4RI9 - chains A and S of the 5 polymer chains in the assembly; structure by X-ray diffraction, 2.90 A resolution.

Chain A:
Name: Fanconi-associated nuclease 1
From: Homo sapiens
Notes: EC 3.1.21.-, 3.1.4.1
UniProt: Q9Y2M0 (FAN1_HUMAN); residue numbers follow UniProt; this construct covers 370-509, 519-1017
Chain sequence (652 residues; row label = number of the first residue in the row; note: 9 numbers in that range are skipped by the numbering (no residue carries them; nothing is unmodelled there)):
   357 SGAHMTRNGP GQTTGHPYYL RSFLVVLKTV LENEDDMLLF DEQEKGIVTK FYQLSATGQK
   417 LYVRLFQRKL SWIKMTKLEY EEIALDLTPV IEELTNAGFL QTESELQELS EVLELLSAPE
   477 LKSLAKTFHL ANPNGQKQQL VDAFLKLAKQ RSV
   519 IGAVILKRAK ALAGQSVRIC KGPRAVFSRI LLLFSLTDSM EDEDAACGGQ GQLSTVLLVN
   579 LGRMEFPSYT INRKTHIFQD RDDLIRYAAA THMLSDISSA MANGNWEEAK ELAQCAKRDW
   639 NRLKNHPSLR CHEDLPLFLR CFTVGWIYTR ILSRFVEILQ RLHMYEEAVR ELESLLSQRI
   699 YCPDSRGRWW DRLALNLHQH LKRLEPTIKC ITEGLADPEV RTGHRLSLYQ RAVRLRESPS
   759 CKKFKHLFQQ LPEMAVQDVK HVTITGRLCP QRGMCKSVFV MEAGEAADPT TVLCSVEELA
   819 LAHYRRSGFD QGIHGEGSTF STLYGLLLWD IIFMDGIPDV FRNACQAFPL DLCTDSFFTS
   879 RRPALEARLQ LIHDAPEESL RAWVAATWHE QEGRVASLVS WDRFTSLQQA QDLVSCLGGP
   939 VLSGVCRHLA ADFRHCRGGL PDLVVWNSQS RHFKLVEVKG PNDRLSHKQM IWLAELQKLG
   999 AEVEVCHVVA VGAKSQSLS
Unresolved in the structure: 357-369, 788-793, 800-809, 1010-1017
Sequence notes: expression tag (357-369); engineered mutation Ala487 (Val in Q9Y2M0)
Ion coordination: barium ion: Asp960, Glu975, Val976
Swiss-Prot annotation at these positions:
  - binding site (Mn(2+)): Glu834, Asp960, Glu975, Val976
  - natural variant: Cys871 (C871R: In KMIN), Gln929 (Q929P: In KMIN), Gly937 (G937D: In KMIN), Asp960 (D960N: In KMIN)
  - mutagenesis: Leu477 (L477P: Still localized to sites of DNA damage but the strength of the signal is diminished), Arg706 (R706A: Strongly reduced affinity for sites that have a 5'-terminal phosphate anchor at a flap of 1 nucleotide; when associated with A-952), Gln864 (Q864A: Loss of nuclease activity; when associated with A-960; A-975 and A-977), Arg952 (R952A: Strongly reduced affinity for sites that have a 5'-terminal phosphate anchor at a flap of 1 nucleotide; when associated with A-706), Asp960 (D960A: Loss of nuclease activity. Loss of nuclease activity; when associated with A-864; A-975 and A-977), Glu975 (E975A: Loss of nuclease activity; when associated with A-864; A-960 and A-977), Lys977 (K977A: Loss of nuclease activity; when associated with A-864; A-960 and A-975), Asp981 to Arg982 (Loss of nuclease activity)
What the authors report for this chain:
  - mutagenesis - R706A/R952A (210 nM Kd): decreased binding to 5'pT1/3'T8

Chain S:
Molecule: 11-nt DNA strand
Sequence (11 nucleotides; each row starts with the number of its first residue; numbering starts at 0):
     0 TAGCCACGCC T

How chain A and chain S interact:
Pairs across the interface (14):
  Arg672(A) - DA1(S)  salt bridge to the phosphate
  Glu675(A) - DT0(S)  base contact
  Gln678(A) - DT0(S)  hydrogen bond to the base
  Arg706(A) - DT0(S)  salt bridge to the phosphate
  Arg710(A) - DT0(S)  base contact
  His742(A) - DT0(S)  salt bridge to the phosphate
  Lys794(A) - DC4(S)  phosphate contact
  Lys794(A) - DA5(S)  sugar contact
  Ser795(A) - DA5(S)  hydrogen bond to the phosphate
  Arg952(A) - DT0(S)  salt bridge to the phosphate
  Asn980(A) - DA5(S)  sugar contact
  Asn980(A) - DC6(S)  base contact
  Lys986(A) - DT0(S)  salt bridge to the phosphate
  Lys986(A) - DG2(S)  salt bridge to the phosphate
Interface residues without a listed pair, chain A (14 interface residues in all): Ser671, Asp702, Trp707

Overview:
The interface between chain A and chain S involves 14 residues on one side and 6 on the other, with 2 hydrogen
bonds and 6 salt bridges. Polar pairs include Gln678(A)-DT0(S), Ser795(A)-DA5(S) and Arg672(A)-DA1(S). The
paper reports that R706A/R952A of chain A reduce binding to 5'pT1/3'T8.
Chain A is Fanconi-associated nuclease 1 (Homo sapiens) and chain S is an 11-nt DNA strand; the structure,
FAN1 Nuclease bound to 5' phosphorylated p(dT)/3'(dT-dT-dT-dT-dT-dT-dT-dT) double flap DNA, was determined by
X-ray diffraction, deposited together with 4RIA, 4RI8, 4RIB, 4RIC and 4RID.
